Entry 6E2G (electron microscopy, 3.60 A resolution); this record covers chains D and E of the 5 polymer chains in the assembly.

# Chain D
Name: Transient receptor potential cation channel subfamily V member 6
Organism: Rattus norvegicus
UniProtKB: Q9R186 (TRPV6_RAT); residues 1-727 here correspond to UniProt positions 41-767 (UniProt number = residue number + 40)
Amino-acid sequence (727 residues; each row starts with the number of its first residue):
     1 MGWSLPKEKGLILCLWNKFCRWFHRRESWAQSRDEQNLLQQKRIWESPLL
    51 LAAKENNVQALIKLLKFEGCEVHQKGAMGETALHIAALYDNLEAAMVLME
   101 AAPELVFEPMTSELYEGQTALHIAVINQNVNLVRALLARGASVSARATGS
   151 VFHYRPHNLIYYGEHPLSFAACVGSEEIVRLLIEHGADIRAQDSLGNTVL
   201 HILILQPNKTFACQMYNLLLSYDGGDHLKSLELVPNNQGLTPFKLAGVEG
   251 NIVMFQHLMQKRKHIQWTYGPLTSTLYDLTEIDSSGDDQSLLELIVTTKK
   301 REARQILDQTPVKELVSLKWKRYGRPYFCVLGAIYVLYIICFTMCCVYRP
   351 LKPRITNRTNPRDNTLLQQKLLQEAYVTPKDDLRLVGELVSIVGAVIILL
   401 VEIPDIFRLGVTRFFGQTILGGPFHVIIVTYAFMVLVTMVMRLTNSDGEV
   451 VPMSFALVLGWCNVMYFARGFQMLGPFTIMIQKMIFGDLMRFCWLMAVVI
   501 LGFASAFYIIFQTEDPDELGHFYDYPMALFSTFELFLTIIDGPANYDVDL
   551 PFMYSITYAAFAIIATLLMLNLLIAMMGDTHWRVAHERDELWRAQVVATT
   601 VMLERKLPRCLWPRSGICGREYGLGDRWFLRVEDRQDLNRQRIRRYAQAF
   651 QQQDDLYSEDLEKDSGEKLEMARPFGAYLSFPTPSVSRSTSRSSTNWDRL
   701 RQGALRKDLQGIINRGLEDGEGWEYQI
Not modelled in the structure: 1-26, 640-727
Bound ions: Ca2+: Asp541 (shared with 1 residue of chain A; 1 residue of chain B; 1 residue of chain C)
Swiss-Prot annotation at these positions:
  - region: Glu93 to Pro103 (Interaction with calmodulin), Val597 to Val601 (Interaction with S100A10), Ala649 to Glu667 (Interaction with calmodulin)
  - motif: Ile540 to Ala544 (Selectivity filter)
  - binding site (Ca(2+)): Asp541
  - modified residue (Phosphotyrosine): Tyr161, Tyr162
  - glycosylation: Asn357 (N-linked (GlcNAc...) asparagine)

# Chain E
Name: Calmodulin-1
Organism: Homo sapiens
UniProtKB: P0DP23 (CALM1_HUMAN); residues 0-148 here correspond to UniProt positions 1-149 (UniProt number = residue number + 1)
Amino-acid sequence (149 residues; each row starts with the number of its first residue; numbering starts at 0):
     0 MADQLTEEQIAEFKEAFSLFDKDGDGTITTKELGTVMRSLGQNPTEAELQ
    50 DMINEVDADGNGTIDFPEFLTMMARKMKDTDSEEEIREAFRVFDKDGNGY
   100 ISAAELRHVMTNLGEKLTDEEVDEMIREADIDGDGQVNYEEFVQMMTAK
Not modelled in the structure: 0
Bound ions: Ca2+ site 1: Asp20, Thr26, Glu31; Ca2+ site 2: Asp58, Asn60, Thr62, Glu67; Ca2+ site 3: Asp95, Asn97, Tyr99, Glu104; Ca2+ site 4: Asp129, Asp131, Asp133, Gln135, Asn137, Glu140
Swiss-Prot annotation at these positions:
  - binding site (Ca(2+)): Asp20, Asp22, Asp24, Thr26, Glu31, Asp56, Asp58, Asn60, Thr62, Glu67, Asp93, Asp95, Asn97, Tyr99, Glu104, Asp129, Asp131, Asp133, Gln135, Glu140
  - modified residue: Ala1 (N-acetylalanine), Lys21 (N6-acetyllysine), Thr44 (Phosphothreonine), Ser81 (Phosphoserine), Lys94 (N6-acetyllysine), Tyr99 (Phosphotyrosine), Ser101 (Phosphoserine), Thr110 (Phosphothreonine), Lys115 (N6,N6,N6-trimethyllysine), Tyr138 (Phosphotyrosine)
  - cross-link: Lys21 (Glycyl lysine isopeptide (Lys-Gly) (interchain with G-Cter in SUMO2))

# Chain D / chain E interface
Residue-residue contacts (14; chain D residue first):
  Asn56(D) with Lys30(E)
  Asp90(D) with Lys21(E), salt bridge; Lys30(E); Thr34(E); Arg37(E), salt bridge
  Asn91(D) with Lys30(E)
  Glu93(D) with Glu45(E)
  Asn127(D) with Arg37(E), hydrogen bond (backbone-side chain)
  Gln128(D) with Arg37(E)
  Trp582(D) with Lys115(E); Leu116(E); Thr117(E)
  Arg583(D) with Thr117(E); Asp118(E), salt bridge
Other interface residues (no listed pair), chain D (12 interface residues in all): Leu92, Asn129, Glu177, His586
Other interface residues (no listed pair), chain E (12 interface residues in all): Gly40, Arg106, Glu120
From the paper, about this interface:
  - interface residues, chain E: Thr117(E)

# In short
The chain D/chain E interface involves 12 residues from each chain; the contacts include 1 hydrogen bond and 3
salt bridges. Polar pairs include Asp90(D)-Lys21(E), Asp90(D)-Arg37(E) and Arg583(D)-Asp118(E). Asp20(E),
Thr26(E) and Glu31(E) coordinate Ca2+ site 1. From UniProt: Ca2+-binding residue Asp541(D) on chain D; 20
Ca2+-binding residues on chain E. From the paper: the interface residue Thr117(E).
Here chain D is Transient receptor potential cation channel subfamily V member 6 (Rattus norvegicus) and chain
E is Calmodulin-1 (Homo sapiens). Entry 6E2G (Cryo-EM structure of rat TRPV6 in complex with Calmodulin) was
determined by electron microscopy, deposited together with 6E2F.
